3UZW - chain A; structure by X-ray diffraction, 1.89 A resolution.

== Chain A ==
Protein: 3-oxo-5-beta-steroid 4-dehydrogenase
Organism: Homo sapiens
Notes: EC 1.3.1.3
Reference sequence: P51857 (AK1D1_HUMAN); residues 1-326 here = UniProt positions 1-326
Chain sequence (346 residues; row label = number of the first residue in the row; numbers below 1 keep their minus sign (Met-19 is residue -19)):
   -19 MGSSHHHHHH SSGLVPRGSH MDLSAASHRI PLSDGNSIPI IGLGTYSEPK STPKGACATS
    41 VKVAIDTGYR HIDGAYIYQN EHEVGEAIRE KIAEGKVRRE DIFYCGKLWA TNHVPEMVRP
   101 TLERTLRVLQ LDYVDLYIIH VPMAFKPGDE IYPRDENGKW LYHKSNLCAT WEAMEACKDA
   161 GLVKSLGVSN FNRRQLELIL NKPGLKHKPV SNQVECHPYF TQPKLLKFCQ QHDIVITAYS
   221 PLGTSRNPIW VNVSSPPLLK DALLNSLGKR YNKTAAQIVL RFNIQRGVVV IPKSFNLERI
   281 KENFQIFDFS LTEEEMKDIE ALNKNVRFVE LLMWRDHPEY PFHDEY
Disordered / not traced: -19 to 1
Construct notes: expression tag (-19 to 0); engineered mutation His120 (Glu in P51857)
Ligand contacts: NADP (NAP; NADP nicotinamide-adenine-dinucleotide phosphate): Gly24, Thr25, Tyr26, Asp53, Tyr58, Lys87, His120, Ser169, Asn170, Gln193, Tyr219, Ser220, Pro221, Leu222, Gly223, Thr224, Ser225, Leu239, Ala256, Ile271, Pro272, Lys273, Ser274, Phe275, Asn276, Arg279, Glu282, Asn283

== Overview ==
Bound to chain A: NADP.
Chain A is 3-oxo-5-beta-steroid 4-dehydrogenase (Homo sapiens); the structure, Crystal structure of
5beta-reductase (AKR1D1) E120H mutant in complex with NADP+, was determined by X-ray diffraction (same
publication as 3UZX, 3UZY and 3UZZ).
